Entry 7YI8 (electron microscopy, 2.70 A resolution); this record covers chains A and B of the 4 polymer chains in the assembly.

# Chain A
Molecule: MTA9
Source organism: Tetrahymena thermophila SB210
UniProt: I7MIF9 (I7MIF9_TETTS); residue numbers follow UniProt; this construct covers 1-432
Sequence (449 residues; row label = number of the first residue in the row):
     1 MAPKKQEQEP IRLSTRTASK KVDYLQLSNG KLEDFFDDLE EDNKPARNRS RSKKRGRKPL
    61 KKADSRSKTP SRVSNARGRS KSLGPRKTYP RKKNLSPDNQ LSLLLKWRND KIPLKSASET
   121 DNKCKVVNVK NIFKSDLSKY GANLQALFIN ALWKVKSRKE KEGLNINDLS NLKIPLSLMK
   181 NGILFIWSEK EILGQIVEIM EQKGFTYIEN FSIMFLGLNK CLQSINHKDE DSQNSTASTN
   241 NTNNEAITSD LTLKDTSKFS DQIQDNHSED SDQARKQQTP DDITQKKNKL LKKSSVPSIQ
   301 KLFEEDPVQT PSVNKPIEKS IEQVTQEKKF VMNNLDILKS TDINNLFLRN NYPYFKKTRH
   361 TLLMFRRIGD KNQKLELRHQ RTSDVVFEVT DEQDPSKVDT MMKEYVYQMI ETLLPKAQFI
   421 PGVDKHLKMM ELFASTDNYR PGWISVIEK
Disordered / not traced: 1-97, 228-317, 370-374
Sequence notes: expression tag (433-449)
Reported in the primary citation:
  - mutagenesis - N150A: unchanged catalytic activity
  - mutagenesis - K371E/K374E: decreased catalytic activity

# Chain B
Molecule: MT-a70 family protein
Source organism: Tetrahymena thermophila SB210
UniProt: Q22GC0 (Q22GC0_TETTS); residues 1-372 here correspond to UniProt positions 57-428 (UniProt number = residue number + 56)
Sequence (372 residues; row label = number of the first residue in the row):
     1 MSKAVNKKGL RPRKSDSILD HIKNKLDQEF LEDNENGEQS DEDYDQKSLN KAKKPYKKRQ
    61 TQNGSELVIS QQKTKAKASA NNKKSAKNSQ KLDEEEKIVE EEDLSPQKNG AVSEDDQQQE
   121 ASTQEDDYLD RLPKSKKGLQ GLLQDIEKRI LHYKQLFFKE QNEIANGKRS MVPDNSIPIC
   181 SDVTKLNFQA LIDAQMRHAG KMFDVIMMDP PWQLSSSQPS RGVAIAYDSL SDEKIQNMPI
   241 QSLQQDGFIF VWAINAKYRV TIKMIENWGY KLVDEITWVK KTVNGKIAKG HGFYLQHAKE
   301 SCLIGVKGDV DNGRFKKNIA SDVIFSERRG QSQKPEEIYQ YINQLCPNGN YLEIFARRNN
   361 LHDNWVSIGN EL
Disordered / not traced: 1-139, 216-225
Ligand contacts: S-adenosylhomocysteine (SAH): D182, V183, T184, D209, P210, P211, D228, S229, L230, S332, F355, A356, R357, N360, G369, N370, E371
Reported in the primary citation:
  - mutagenesis - D209A: abolished catalytic activity
  - mutagenesis - K280E/K286E/K289E: decreased catalytic activity

# Interface between chain A and chain B
Contacting residue pairs - 65 pairs, chain A then chain B:
  Q100(A) - K286(B)  hydrogen bond
  L103(A) - K286(B)
  L104(A) - I287(B)  hydrophobic
  K190(A) - V273(B)
  K190(A) - D274(B)  salt bridge
  K190(A) - D322(B)  salt bridge
  L193(A) - Y258(B)
  L193(A) - L272(B)  hydrophobic
  V197(A) - R259(B)
  E201(A) - R259(B)  salt bridge
  Y207(A) - Y258(B)
  I208(A) - N255(B)  hydrogen bond (backbone-side chain)
  I208(A) - Y294(B)  hydrophobic
  E209(A) - N255(B)
  E209(A) - F293(B)
  E209(A) - Y294(B)  hydrogen bond (side chain-backbone)
  E209(A) - L295(B)
  E209(A) - H297(B)  salt bridge
  N210(A) - L295(B)
  S212(A) - K299(B)
  M214(A) - V323(B)  hydrophobic
  I343(A) - F325(B)  hydrophobic
  R349(A) - S321(B)
  Y352(A) - V273(B)  hydrogen bond (side chain-backbone)
  Y352(A) - N318(B)  hydrogen bond (backbone-backbone)
  P353(A) - K317(B)
  Y354(A) - F248(B)  hydrophobic
  Y354(A) - V273(B)  hydrophobic
  Y354(A) - V306(B)
  Y354(A) - K316(B)
  Y354(A) - K317(B)
  Y354(A) - N318(B)  hydrogen bond (backbone-backbone)
  Y354(A) - I319(B)
  F355(A) - D274(B)
  F355(A) - I276(B)  hydrophobic
  F355(A) - N318(B)
  F355(A) - I319(B)  hydrophobic
  F355(A) - A320(B)
  F355(A) - S321(B)
  F355(A) - D322(B)
  K356(A) - N318(B)
  K356(A) - A320(B)  hydrogen bond (backbone-backbone)
  K356(A) - S321(B)
  K356(A) - D322(B)  hydrogen bond (backbone-backbone)
  T358(A) - S321(B)
  T358(A) - D322(B)  hydrogen bond (backbone-side chain)
  T358(A) - V323(B)
  R359(A) - E275(B)  salt bridge
  R359(A) - T277(B)  hydrogen bond
  R359(A) - D322(B)  salt bridge
  R366(A) - Y294(B)  hydrogen bond
  L377(A) - Y294(B)  hydrophobic
  H379(A) - Y294(B)
  Q380(A) - G292(B)  hydrogen bond (side chain-backbone)
  Q380(A) - F293(B)
  Q380(A) - Y294(B)  hydrogen bond (side chain-backbone)
  Q380(A) - L295(B)
  Q380(A) - Q296(B)
  T382(A) - L295(B)
  T382(A) - Q296(B)  hydrogen bond (backbone-backbone)
  S383(A) - K289(B)  hydrogen bond
  D384(A) - Q296(B)  hydrogen bond (backbone-backbone)
  D384(A) - K299(B)  salt bridge
  V385(A) - A298(B)  hydrophobic
  F387(A) - I287(B)  hydrophobic
Other interface residues (no listed pair), chain A (40 interface residues in all): D98, N99, G194, F211, F347, N351, K357, M364, L413
Other interface residues (no listed pair), chain B (36 interface residues in all): I262, N284, G285, L303, L345

# Summary
Chain A and chain B form an interface of 40 and 36 residues respectively, with 16 hydrogen bonds and 7 salt
bridges. Polar contacts include K190(A)-D274(B), K190(A)-D322(B) and E201(A)-R259(B). Chain B binds
S-adenosylhomocysteine. From the paper: K371E/K374E of chain A reduce catalytic activity; D209A of chain B
abolishes catalytic activity; 4 substitutions were tested in all.
Here chain A is MTA9 and chain B is MT-a70 family protein, both from Tetrahymena thermophila SB210. Entry 7YI8
(Cryo-EM structure of SAH-bound MTA1-MTA9-p1-p2 complex) was determined by electron microscopy (same
publication as 7YI9).
